1A5A - chains A and B; structure by X-ray diffraction, 1.90 A resolution.

Chain A:
Molecule: Tryptophan synthase (alpha chain)
Source organism: Salmonella typhimurium
Notes: EC 4.2.1.20
UniProt: P00929 (TRPA_SALTY); numbering as in UniProt (aligned over 1-268)
Sequence (268 residues; numbered 1 to 268; the number before each row is that of its first residue):
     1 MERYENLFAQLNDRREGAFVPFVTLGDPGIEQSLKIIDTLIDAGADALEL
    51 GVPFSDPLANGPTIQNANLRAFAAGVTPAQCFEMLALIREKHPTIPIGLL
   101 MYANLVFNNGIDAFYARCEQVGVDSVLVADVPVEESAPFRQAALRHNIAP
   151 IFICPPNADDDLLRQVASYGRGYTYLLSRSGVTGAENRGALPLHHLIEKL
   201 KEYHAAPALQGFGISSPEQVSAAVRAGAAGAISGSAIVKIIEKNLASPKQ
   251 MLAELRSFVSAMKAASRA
Not modelled in the structure: 177-189
Construct notes: engineered mutation Asn60 (Asp in P00929)
Swiss-Prot annotation at these positions:
  - active site: Glu49 (Proton acceptor)

Chain B:
Molecule: Tryptophan synthase (beta chain)
Source organism: Salmonella typhimurium
Notes: EC 4.2.1.20
UniProt: P0A2K1 (TRPB_SALTY); residues 2-397 here correspond to UniProt positions 1-396 (UniProt number = residue number - 1)
Sequence (397 residues; each row starts with the number of its first residue):
     1 MTTLLNPYFGEFGGMYVPQILMPALNQLEEAFVRAQKDPEFQAQFADLLK
    51 NYAGRPTALTKCQNITAGTRTTLYLKREDLLHGGAHKTNQVLGQALLAKR
   101 MGKSEIIAETGAGQHGVASALASALLGLKCRIYMGAKDVERQSPNVFRMR
   151 LMGAEVIPVHSGSATLKDACNEALRDWSGSYETAHYMLGTAAGPHPYPTI
   201 VREFQRMIGEETKAQILDKEGRLPDAVIACVGGGSNAIGMFADFINDTSV
   251 GLIGVEPGGHGIETGEHGAPLKHGRVGIYFGMKAPMMQTADGQIEESYSI
   301 SAGLDFPSVGPQHAYLNSIGRADYVSITDDEALEAFKTLCRHEGIIPALE
   351 SSHALAHALKMMREQPEKEQLLVVNLSGRGDKDIFTVHDILKARGLI
Not modelled in the structure: 1-2, 392-397
Construct notes: conflict Leu396 (Glu395 in P0A2K1)
Glycans and other covalent adducts: pyridoxal phosphate (PLP) linked to Lys87
Ion coordination: K+: Gly232, Phe306, Ser308
Ligand contacts: pyridoxal phosphate (PLP): Ala85, His86, Gln114, Thr190, Cys230, Val231, Gly232, Gly233, Gly234, Ser235, Asn236, Gly303, Leu304, Ala348, Glu350, Ser351, Ser377, Gly378

Chain A / chain B interface:
Residue-residue contacts (61):
  Pro53(A) - Gln293(B)
  Phe54(A) - Tyr279(B)  hydrophobic
  Phe54(A) - Gly292(B)
  Phe54(A) - Gln293(B)
  Ser55(A) - Lys167(B)
  Ser55(A) - Gln293(B)  hydrogen bond (backbone-side chain)
  Ser55(A) - Ile294(B)  hydrogen bond (side chain-backbone)
  Asp56(A) - Lys167(B)
  Asp56(A) - Asp168(B)
  Asp56(A) - Asn171(B)  hydrogen bond
  Asp56(A) - Tyr279(B)  hydrogen bond (backbone-side chain)
  Pro57(A) - Asn171(B)
  Leu58(A) - Asn171(B)  hydrogen bond (backbone-side chain)
  Leu58(A) - Tyr279(B)  hydrophobic
  Ala59(A) - Pro18(B)  hydrophobic
  Asn60(A) - Arg175(B)
  Gly61(A) - Arg175(B)
  Pro62(A) - Arg175(B)
  Gln65(A) - Ser161(B)  hydrogen bond
  Gln65(A) - Glu172(B)
  Leu69(A) - Gly162(B)
  Thr77(A) - Asp291(B)
  Pro78(A) - Asp291(B)
  Pro78(A) - Gln293(B)
  Ala103(A) - Ile278(B)  hydrophobic
  Asn104(A) - Gly277(B)
  Asn104(A) - Ile278(B)  hydrogen bond (side chain-backbone)
  Asn104(A) - Gln288(B)  hydrogen bond
  Asn104(A) - Gly292(B)  hydrogen bond (side chain-backbone)
  Asn104(A) - Ile294(B)
  Leu105(A) - Asp291(B)
  Leu105(A) - Gly292(B)
  Leu105(A) - Gln293(B)
  Phe107(A) - Ile278(B)  hydrophobic
  Phe107(A) - Lys283(B)
  Asn108(A) - Arg275(B)  hydrogen bond
  Asn108(A) - Gln288(B)
  Asn108(A) - Ala290(B)  hydrogen bond (side chain-backbone)
  Asn108(A) - Asp291(B)  hydrogen bond (side chain-backbone)
  Asn108(A) - Gly292(B)  hydrogen bond (side chain-backbone)
  Asn109(A) - Ala290(B)
  Ala129(A) - Pro18(B)
  Asp130(A) - Tyr16(B)
  Asp130(A) - Val17(B)  hydrogen bond (backbone-backbone)
  Pro132(A) - Met15(B)
  Pro132(A) - Val17(B)
  Pro132(A) - Gln19(B)
  Pro132(A) - Met22(B)  hydrophobic
  Val133(A) - Gln19(B)  hydrogen bond (backbone-side chain)
  Glu134(A) - Gln19(B)  hydrogen bond
  Glu134(A) - Met22(B)
  Glu135(A) - Tyr8(B)  hydrogen bond
  Glu135(A) - Gly14(B)
  Glu135(A) - Met15(B)  hydrogen bond (side chain-backbone)
  Glu135(A) - Tyr16(B)
  Ile153(A) - Gln19(B)
  Pro155(A) - Gln19(B)
  Asn157(A) - Ile20(B)  hydrogen bond (side chain-backbone)
  Asn157(A) - Pro23(B)
  Asn157(A) - Tyr181(B)  hydrogen bond
  Leu162(A) - Gln19(B)
Other interface residues (no listed pair), chain A (32 interface residues in all): Val131, Phe139
Other interface residues (no listed pair), chain B (34 interface residues in all): Val276, Phe280, Gly281, Met286, Thr289

In short:
Chain A and chain B form an interface of 32 and 34 residues respectively, with 20 hydrogen bonds. Polar
contacts include Ser55(A)-Gln293(B), Ser55(A)-Ile294(B) and Asp56(A)-Asn171(B). Pyridoxal phosphate is
covalently linked to Lys87(B). Curated annotation (UniProt) lists active-site residue Glu49(A) on chain A.
Chain A is Tryptophan synthase (alpha chain) and chain B is Tryptophan synthase (beta chain), both from
Salmonella typhimurium; the structure, Cryo-crystallography of a true substrate, indole-3-glycerol phosphate,
bound to a mutant (alphad60n) tryptophan synthase alpha2beta2 complex ..., was determined by X-ray diffraction
(same publication as 1A5B).
